Entry 8XYM (electron microscopy, 2.74 A resolution); this record covers chains A and B of the 3 polymer chains in the assembly.

Chain A (and B):
Name: Spike glycoprotein
Notes: chain B of this document is another copy of the same molecule, construct and numbering; everything in this record applies to it too
Reference sequence: P0DTC2 (SPIKE_SARS2); aligned to UniProt positions 1-1210 over residues 1-1210 (the alignment contains insertions or deletions, so no single offset holds)
Amino-acid sequence (1258 residues; numbered 1 to 1258; the number before each row is that of its first residue):
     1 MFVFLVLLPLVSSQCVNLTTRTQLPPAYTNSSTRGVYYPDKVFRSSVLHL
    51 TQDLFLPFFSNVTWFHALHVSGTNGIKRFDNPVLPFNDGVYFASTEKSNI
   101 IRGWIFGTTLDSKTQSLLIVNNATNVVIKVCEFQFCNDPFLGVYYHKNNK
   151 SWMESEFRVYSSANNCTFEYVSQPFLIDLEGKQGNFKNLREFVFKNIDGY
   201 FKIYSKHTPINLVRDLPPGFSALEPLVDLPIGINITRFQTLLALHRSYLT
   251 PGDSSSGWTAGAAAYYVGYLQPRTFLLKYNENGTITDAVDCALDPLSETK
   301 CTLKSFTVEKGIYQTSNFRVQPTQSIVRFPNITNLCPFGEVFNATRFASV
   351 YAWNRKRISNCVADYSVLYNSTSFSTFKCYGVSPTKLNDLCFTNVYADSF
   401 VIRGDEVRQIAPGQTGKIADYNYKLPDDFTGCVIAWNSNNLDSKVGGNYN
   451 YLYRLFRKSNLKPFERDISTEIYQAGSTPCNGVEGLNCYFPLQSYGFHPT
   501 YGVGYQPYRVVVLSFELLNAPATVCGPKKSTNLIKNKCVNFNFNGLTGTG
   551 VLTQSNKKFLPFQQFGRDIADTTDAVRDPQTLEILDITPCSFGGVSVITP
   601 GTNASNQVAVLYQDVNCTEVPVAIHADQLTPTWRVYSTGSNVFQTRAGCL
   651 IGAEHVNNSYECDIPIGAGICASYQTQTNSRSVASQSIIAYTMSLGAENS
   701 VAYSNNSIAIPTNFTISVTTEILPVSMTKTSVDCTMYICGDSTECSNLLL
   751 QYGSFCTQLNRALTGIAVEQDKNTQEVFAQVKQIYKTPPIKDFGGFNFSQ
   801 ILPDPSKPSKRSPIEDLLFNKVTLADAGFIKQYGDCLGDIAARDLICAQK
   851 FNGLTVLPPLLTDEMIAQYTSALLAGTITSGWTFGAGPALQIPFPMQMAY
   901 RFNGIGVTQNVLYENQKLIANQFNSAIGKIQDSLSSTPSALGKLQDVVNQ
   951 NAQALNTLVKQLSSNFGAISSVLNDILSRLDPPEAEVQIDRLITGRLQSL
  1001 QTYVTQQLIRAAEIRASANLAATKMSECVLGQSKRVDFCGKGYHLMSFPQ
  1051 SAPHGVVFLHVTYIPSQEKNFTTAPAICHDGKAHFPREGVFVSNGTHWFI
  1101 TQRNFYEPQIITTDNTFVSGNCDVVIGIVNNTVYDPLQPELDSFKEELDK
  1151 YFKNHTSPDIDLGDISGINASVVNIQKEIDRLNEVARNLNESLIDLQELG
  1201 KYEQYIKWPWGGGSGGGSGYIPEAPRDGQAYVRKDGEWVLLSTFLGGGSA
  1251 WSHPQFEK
Unresolved in the structure: 1-16, 71-75, 618-639, 678-684, 825-830, 1137-1258 (chain B: 1-16, 71-75, 618-639, 678-684, 825-830, 1134-1258)
Disulfide bonds: Cys-131/Cys-166, Cys-291/Cys-301, Cys-336/Cys-361, Cys-379/Cys-432, Cys-391/Cys-525, Cys-480/Cys-488, Cys-538/Cys-590, Cys-617/Cys-649, Cys-662/Cys-671, Cys-734/Cys-756, Cys-739/Cys-745, Cys-836/Cys-847, Cys-1028/Cys-1039
Covalent attachments: N-acetylglucosamine (NAG) linked to Asn-30, Asn-61, Asn-122, Asn-165, Asn-234, Asn-282, Asn-331, Asn-343, Asn-370, Asn-705, Asn-713, Asn-797, Asn-1070, Asn-1094, Asn-1130
Differences from the reference sequence: conflict Ser-32 (Phe in P0DTC2), Leu-50 (Ser in P0DTC2), Leu-68 (Ile in P0DTC2), Ile-76 (Thr in P0DTC2), Ile-177 (Met in P0DTC2), Pro-218 (Gln in P0DTC2), Gln-324 (Glu in P0DTC2), Thr-372 (Ala in P0DTC2), Leu-486 (Phe in P0DTC2), His-498 (Gln in P0DTC2), Tyr-501 (Asn in P0DTC2), Asn-519 (His in P0DTC2), Gln-554 (Glu in P0DTC2), Ala-604 (Thr in P0DTC2), Ile-1064 (Val1068 in P0DTC2), Ser-1066 (Ala1070 in P0DTC2), Ile-1100 (Val1104 in P0DTC2), Ile-1160 (Val1164 in P0DTC2), Arg-1187 (Lys1191 in P0DTC2); variant Ile-534 (Val in P0DTC2); engineered mutation Pro-813 (Phe817 in P0DTC2), Pro-888 (Ala892 in P0DTC2), Pro-895 (Ala899 in P0DTC2), Pro-938 (Ala942 in P0DTC2), Pro-982 (Lys986 in P0DTC2), Pro-983 (Val987 in P0DTC2); expression tag (1211-1258)
Residues lining bound ligands:
  - N-acetylglucosamine (NAG; 2-acetamido-2-deoxy-beta-D-glucopyranose), molecule 1: Phe-456, Tyr-489, Gln-493
  - N-acetylglucosamine (NAG), molecule 2: Arg-457, Ser-459, Asn-460, Leu-461, Lys-462, Glu-465
Swiss-Prot annotation at these positions:
  - region: Asn-280 to Cys-301 (Putative superantigen), Arg-403 to Asp-405 (Integrin-binding motif), Asn-448 to Phe-456 (Immunodominant HLA epitope recognized by the CD8+)
  - glycosylation: Asn-17 (N-linked (GlcNAc...) (complex) asparagine), Asn-61 (N-linked (GlcNAc...) (hybrid) asparagine), Asn-74 (N-linked (GlcNAc...) (complex) asparagine), Asn-122 (N-linked (GlcNAc...) (hybrid) asparagine), Asn-149 (N-linked (GlcNAc...) (complex) asparagine), Asn-165 (N-linked (GlcNAc...) (complex) asparagine), Asn-234 (N-linked (GlcNAc...) (high mannose) asparagine), Asn-282 (N-linked (GlcNAc...) (complex) asparagine), Thr-323 (O-linked (GalNAc) threonine), Ser-325 (O-linked (HexNAc...) serine), Asn-331 (N-linked (GlcNAc...) (complex) asparagine), Asn-343 (N-linked (GlcNAc...) (complex) asparagine), Asn-603 (N-linked (GlcNAc...) (hybrid) asparagine), Asn-616 (N-linked (GlcNAc...) (complex) asparagine), Asn-657 (N-linked (GlcNAc...) (complex) asparagine), Thr-676 (O-linked (GlcNAc...) threonine), Thr-678 (O-linked (GlcNAc...) threonine)
Reported in the primary citation:
  - post-translational modification sites: Asn-370
  - binding site for N-acetylglucosamine: Gln-493
  - self-association interface (contacts with another copy of this molecule); pairs are residue here / residue on that copy: Ser-373/Asp-405 (hydrogen bond), Gln-493
  - conformationally variable residues: Tyr-365 to Ser-373
  - mutagenesis - H498Q, Y501N: unchanged binding to hACE2
  - mutagenesis - H498Q (3.81-fold): decreased binding to hACE2
  - mutagenesis - H498Q: abolished binding to mouse ACE2

How chain A and chain B interact:
Pairs across the interface (161):
  Gln-314(A) with Ser-731(B), hydrogen bond; Leu-857(B)
  Ser-316(A) with Asp-733(B)
  Asn-317(A) with Asp-733(B), hydrogen bond; Met-736(B), hydrogen bond
  Arg-355(A) with Tyr-200(B); Pro-230(B)
  Gly-381(A) with Arg-979(B)
  Val-382(A) with Arg-979(B)
  Ser-383(A) with Arg-979(B), hydrogen bond (backbone-backbone); Leu-980(B); Asp-981(B), hydrogen bond (side chain-backbone)
  Lys-386(A) with Leu-977(B), hydrogen bond (side chain-backbone); Ser-978(B); Leu-980(B)
  Tyr-396(A) with Tyr-200(B); Pro-230(B)
  Asp-405(A) with Ser-373(B); Phe-374(B)
  Arg-408(A) with Phe-374(B), hydrogen bond (side chain-backbone); Ser-375(B); Phe-377(B)
  Gly-413(A) with Pro-384(B); Thr-385(B)
  Gln-414(A) with Thr-385(B)
  Thr-415(A) with Pro-384(B)
  Gly-416(A) with Tyr-369(B)
  Lys-417(A) with Tyr-369(B)
  Asp-420(A) with Tyr-369(B)
  Leu-455(A) with Asn-370(B)
  Pro-463(A) with Asp-198(B)
  Phe-464(A) with Asp-198(B); Gly-199(B); Gly-232(B)
  Glu-465(A) with Gly-232(B); Asn-234(B)
  Arg-466(A) with Ile-231(B); Gly-232(B), hydrogen bond (backbone-backbone)
  Ile-468(A) with Gln-115(B); Glu-132(B)
  Ser-469(A) with Lys-113(B)
  Glu-471(A) with Lys-113(B)
  Gln-493(A) with Asn-370(B)
  Leu-517(A) with Arg-979(B)
  Leu-518(A) with Asp-975(B); Arg-979(B)
  Asn-519(A) with Val-42(B)
  Gly-545(A) with Ser-978(B)
  Leu-546(A) with Asp-975(B)
  Thr-547(A) with Asn-974(B); Ser-978(B), hydrogen bond
  Val-551(A) with Tyr-833(B)
  Asn-556(A) with Ala-841(B)
  Lys-558(A) with Phe-43(B)
  Phe-559(A) with Phe-43(B), hydrophobic
  Leu-560(A) with Glu-224(B)
  Phe-562(A) with Lys-41(B); Pro-225(B)
  Gln-563(A) with Lys-41(B); Phe-43(B)
  Phe-565(A) with Val-42(B); Phe-43(B), hydrogen bond (backbone-backbone)
  Gly-566(A) with Phe-43(B)
  Arg-567(A) with Val-42(B); Phe-43(B), hydrogen bond (backbone-backbone)
  Ile-569(A) with Lys-960(B)
  Ala-570(A) with Leu-962(B), hydrophobic
  Asp-571(A) with Ser-963(B); Ser-971(B); Val-972(B)
  Asp-586(A) with Ile-840(B)
  Thr-588(A) with Leu-837(B); Ile-840(B)
  Pro-589(A) with Tyr-833(B), hydrogen bond (backbone-side chain); Phe-851(B), hydrophobic
  Cys-590(A) with Tyr-833(B)
  Ser-591(A) with Met-736(B)
  Phe-592(A) with Tyr-833(B), hydrophobic; Lys-850(B)
  Gln-613(A) with Val-856(B), hydrogen bond (side chain-backbone)
  Asp-614(A) with Lys-831(B); Gln-832(B); Lys-850(B), salt bridge
  Asn-616(A) with Gln-832(B)
  Arg-646(A) with Thr-862(B)
  Pro-665(A) with Leu-860(B), hydrophobic
  Gly-667(A) with Pro-859(B); Leu-860(B)
  Ala-668(A) with Pro-859(B); Leu-860(B); Thr-862(B)
  Gly-669(A) with Leu-860(B), hydrogen bond (backbone-backbone); Met-865(B)
  Met-693(A) with Leu-861(B), hydrophobic
  Leu-695(A) with Met-865(B), hydrophobic; Gln-868(B); Tyr-869(B), hydrophobic
  Gly-696(A) with Lys-782(B)
  Ala-697(A) with Lys-782(B), hydrogen bond (backbone-backbone); Gln-783(B); Ile-784(B), hydrogen bond (backbone-backbone)
  Glu-698(A) with Ile-784(B); Lys-786(B), salt bridge
  Asn-699(A) with Gln-783(B); Ile-784(B), hydrogen bond (backbone-backbone); Tyr-785(B); Lys-786(B)
  Val-701(A) with Thr-879(B)
  Ala-702(A) with Gln-891(B)
  Tyr-703(A) with Ile-790(B), hydrophobic; Asp-792(B); Phe-793(B); Thr-879(B); Ile-892(B); Pro-893(B), hydrophobic; Phe-894(B)
  Ser-704(A) with Pro-893(B)
  Asn-705(A) with Pro-893(B)
  Ser-707(A) with Gln-891(B), hydrogen bond; Pro-893(B)
  Ile-708(A) with Gln-891(B); Ile-892(B), hydrophobic
  Ala-709(A) with Leu-890(B); Gln-891(B)
  Pro-711(A) with Leu-890(B), hydrophobic
  Gln-953(A) with Arg-761(B), hydrogen bond
  Thr-957(A) with Arg-761(B)
  Gln-961(A) with Gln-758(B), hydrogen bond
  Ser-964(A) with Gln-751(B)
  Asn-965(A) with Gln-751(B)
  Phe-966(A) with Tyr-752(B); Phe-755(B), hydrophobic
  Gly-967(A) with Tyr-752(B), hydrogen bond (backbone-side chain)
  Pro-982(A) with Asp-427(B)
  Pro-983(A) with Asp-427(B)
  Gln-998(A) with Phe-755(B); Gln-1001(B)
  Gln-1006(A) with Leu-1008(B)
  Glu-1013(A) with Arg-1015(B), salt bridge
  Arg-1035(A) with Glu-1027(B), salt bridge; Arg-1035(B)
  Val-1036(A) with Ser-1026(B); Glu-1027(B)
  Lys-1041(A) with Gly-885(B), hydrogen bond (side chain-backbone)
  Gly-1042(A) with Ala-886(B)
  Pro-1065(A) with Pro-888(B)
  Glu-1068(A) with Leu-890(B)
  Asn-1070(A) with Gln-891(B), hydrogen bond
  Thr-1073(A) with Met-896(B)
  Ala-1074(A) with Met-896(B)
  Pro-1075(A) with Met-896(B); Tyr-913(B)
  Phe-1085(A) with Asn-910(B); Tyr-913(B), hydrophobic
  Glu-1088(A) with Asn-903(B), hydrogen bond
  Arg-1103(A) with Tyr-900(B); Gln-909(B)
  Ser-1119(A) with Asn-910(B), hydrogen bond; Glu-914(B)
  Val-1124(A) with Tyr-913(B)
  Ile-1126(A) with Lys-917(B)
Other interface residues (no listed pair), chain A (131 interface residues in all): Gln-52, Thr-385, Leu-390, Arg-403, Tyr-421, Tyr-453, Val-503, Tyr-505, Ala-520, Thr-549, Lys-557, Gln-564, Asp-568, Gly-593, Ala-647, Ile-666, Ile-670, Thr-692, Ser-700, Asn-706, Ser-999, Thr-1002, Thr-1005, Ile-1009, Asp-1037, Tyr-1043, Ile-1064, Pro-1086, Val-1125
Other interface residues (no listed pair), chain B (113 interface residues in all): Tyr-365, Ser-366, Val-503, Asp-741, Asn-747, Leu-750, Ser-754, Gln-780, Pro-788, Arg-843, Thr-855, Pro-858, Trp-882, Gly-887, Gln-916, Val-959, Asp-990, Thr-1005, Thr-1023, Leu-1030, Gly-1031

Overview:
The interface between chain A and chain B involves 131 residues on one side and 113 on the other, with 25
hydrogen bonds and 4 salt bridges. Among the polar pairs are Asp-614(A)/Lys-850(B), Glu-698(A)/Lys-786(B) and
Glu-1013(A)/Arg-1015(B). The paper reports a binding site for N-acetylglucosamine at Gln-493(A); H498Q of
chain A reduces binding to hACE2.
Chain A and chain B are both Spike glycoprotein; the structure, Cryo-EM structure of CX1 spike protein (6P),
was determined by electron microscopy, deposited together with 8XYH and 8XYO.
